Entry 4BHU (X-ray diffraction, 1.91 A resolution); this record covers chains A and J of the 10 polymer chains in the assembly.

== Chain A (and J) ==
Molecule: Uncharacterized protein yuab
Source organism: Bacillus subtilis SUBSP. subtilis
Notes: chain J of this document is another copy of the same molecule, construct and numbering; everything in this record applies to it too
UniProtKB: P71014 (YUAB_BACSU); numbering as in UniProt (aligned over 48-172)
Chain sequence (130 residues; row label = number of the first residue in the row):
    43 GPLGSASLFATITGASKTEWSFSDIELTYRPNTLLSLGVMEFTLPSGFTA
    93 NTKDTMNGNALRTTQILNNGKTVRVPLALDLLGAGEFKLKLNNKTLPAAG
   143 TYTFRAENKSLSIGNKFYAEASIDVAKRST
Unresolved in the structure: 171-172 (chain J: 43-46, 153-158, 171-172)
Modified positions: Lys59, Lys130, Lys158 (n-dimethyl-lysine; MLY); Mse82, Mse98 (selenomethionine; parent Met)
Construct notes: expression tag (43-47); engineered mutation Mse98 (Leu in P71014)
Curated features (UniProtKB/Swiss-Prot):
  - mutagenesis: Leu76 (L76D: Partial loss of morphological complexity. Biofilm retains nonwetting, hydrophobic nature; L76K: Forms flat, unwrinkled biofilm. Biofilm retains nonwetting, hydrophobic nature), Leu77 (L77D/K: Forms flat, unwrinkled biofilm. Loss of colony hydrophobicity), Leu79 (L79D/K: Forms flat, unwrinkled biofilm. Loss of colony hydrophobicity)
From the paper describing this entry:
  - contacts within the chain: Thr60-Ser63 (backbone contact)

== Interface between chain A and chain J ==
Contacting residue pairs - 10 pairs, chain A then chain J:
  Val81(A) with Leu76(J), hydrophobic; Gly125(J)
  Arg116(A) with Leu76(J); Gly125(J), hydrogen bond (side chain-backbone); Ala126(J); Gly127(J)
  Pro118(A) with Gly125(J)
  Lys151(A) with Leu76(J)
  Ser152(A) with Leu76(J)
  Leu153(A) with Leu121(J), hydrophobic
Other interface residues (no listed pair), chain A (8 interface residues in all): Leu79, Leu119
Other interface residues (no listed pair), chain J (7 interface residues in all): Asp122, Leu124

== Summary ==
8 residues of chain A face 7 of chain J across their interface, with 1 hydrogen bond. Its one hydrogen-bonded
contact is Arg116(A)-Gly125(J). UniProt lists 3 mutagenesis sites on chain A. From the paper: contacts within
the chain involving Ser63(A) and Thr60(A).
Chain A and chain J are both Uncharacterized protein yuab (Bacillus subtilis SUBSP. subtilis); the structure,
Crystal structure of BslA - A bacterial hydrophobin, was determined by X-ray diffraction.
